PDB entry 9OB5 | X-ray diffraction, 2.10 A resolution | chains A and B

[Chain A]
Name: Cyclin-dependent kinase 2
Source organism: Homo sapiens
Notes: EC 2.7.11.22
UniProtKB: P24941 (CDK2_HUMAN); numbering as in UniProt (aligned over 1-298)
Chain sequence (301 residues; numbered -2 to 298; the number before each row is that of its first residue; numbers below 1 keep their minus sign (Ser-2 is residue -2)):
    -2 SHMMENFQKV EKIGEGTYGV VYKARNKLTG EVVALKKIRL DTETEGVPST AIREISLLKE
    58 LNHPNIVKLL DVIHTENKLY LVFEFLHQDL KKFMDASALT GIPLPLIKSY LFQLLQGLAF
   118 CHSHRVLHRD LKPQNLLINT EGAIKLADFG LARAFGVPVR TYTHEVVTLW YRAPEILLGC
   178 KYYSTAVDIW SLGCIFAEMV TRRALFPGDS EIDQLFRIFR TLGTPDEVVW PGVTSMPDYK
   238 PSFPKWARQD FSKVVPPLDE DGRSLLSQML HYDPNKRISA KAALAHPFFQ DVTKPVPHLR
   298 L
Disordered / not traced: -2 to 0
Construct notes: expression tag (-2 to 0)
Modified residues: Thr160 (phosphothreonine; TPO)
Residues lining bound ligands: A1CAG ((1R,3R)-3-{3-[3-(pyridin-3-yl)propanamido]-1H-pyrazol-5-yl}cyclopentyl (1-methylcyclopropyl)carbamate): Glu8, Lys9, Ile10, Tyr15, Val18, Lys20, Ala31, Lys33, Glu51, Val64, Phe80, Glu81, Phe82, Leu83, His84, Gln85, Asp86, Gln131, Asn132, Leu134, Ala144, Asp145
Swiss-Prot annotation at these positions:
  - active site: Asp127 (Proton acceptor)
  - binding site (ATP): Ile10 to Val18, Lys33, Glu81 to Leu83, Asp86, Lys129 to Asn132, Asp145
  - binding site (Mg(2+)): Asn132, Asp145
  - site (CDK7 binding): Lys9, Lys88, Lys89, Leu166
  - modified residue: Met1 (N-acetylmethionine), Lys6 (N6-acetyllysine), Thr14 (Phosphothreonine), Tyr15 (Phosphotyrosine), Tyr19 (Phosphotyrosine), Thr160 (Phosphothreonine)
  - natural variant: Pro45 (P45L: In a glioblastoma multiforme sample)
  - mutagenesis: Lys9 (K9F: Reduced phosphorylation by CAK), Thr14 (T14A: 2-fold increase in activity), Tyr15 (Y15F: 2-fold increase in activity), Lys88 to Lys89 (Reduced phosphorylation by CAK), Thr160 (T160A: Abolishes activity), Leu166 (L166R: Reduced phosphorylation by CAK and reduced kinase activity)

[Chain B]
Name: G1/S-specific cyclin-E1
Source organism: Homo sapiens
UniProtKB: P24864 (CCNE1_HUMAN); residues 96-378 here = UniProt positions 96-378
Chain sequence (285 residues; row label = number of the first residue in the row):
    94 GSIIAPSRGS PLPVLSWANR EEVWKIMLNK EKTYLRDQHF LEQHPLLQPK MRAILLDWLM
   154 EVCEVYKLHR ETFYLAQDFF DRYMATQENV VKTLLQLIGI SSLFIAAKLE EIYPPKLHQF
   214 AYVTDGACSG DEILTMELMI MKALKWRLSP LTIVSWLNVY MQVAYLNDLH EVLLPQYPQQ
   274 IFIQIAELLD LCVLDVDCLE FPYGILAASA LYHFSSSELM QKVSGYQWCD IENCVKWMVP
   334 FAMVIRETGS SKLKHFRGVA DEDAHNIQTH RDSLDLLDKA RAKKA
Disordered / not traced: 94-101, 376-378
Construct notes: expression tag (94-95)
Swiss-Prot annotation at these positions:
  - modified residue: Ser103 (Phosphoserine)

[How chain A and chain B interact]
Pairs across the interface (68):
  Leu37(A) with Leu231(B), hydrophobic
  Thr41(A) with Leu210(B); Leu227(B)
  Glu42(A) with Phe197(B); Lys201(B), hydrogen bond (backbone-side chain); Lys209(B); Leu210(B), hydrogen bond (side chain-backbone)
  Gly43(A) with Leu227(B); Glu230(B)
  Val44(A) with Lys201(B), hydrogen bond (backbone-side chain); Glu230(B), hydrogen bond (backbone-side chain); Leu231(B), hydrophobic; Met234(B), hydrophobic
  Ser46(A) with Lys201(B)
  Ile49(A) with Lys201(B); Leu202(B), hydrophobic; Met234(B), hydrophobic; Leu241(B), hydrophobic
  Arg50(A) with Leu202(B), hydrogen bond (side chain-backbone); Glu204(B)
  Ile52(A) with Trp239(B), hydrophobic
  Ser53(A) with Trp239(B); Ser242(B), hydrogen bond
  Lys56(A) with Lys238(B); Trp239(B); Arg240(B)
  Glu57(A) with Lys123(B), salt bridge; Tyr127(B), hydrogen bond; Arg240(B), salt bridge
  Val69(A) with Trp239(B)
  His71(A) with Leu231(B); Lys235(B), hydrogen bond
  His119(A) with Trp110(B)
  Ser120(A) with Val116(B); Ile119(B)
  His121(A) with Ile119(B)
  Arg122(A) with Val116(B); Leu244(B)
  Arg150(A) with Glu203(B), salt bridge
  Phe152(A) with Trp110(B), hydrophobic; Leu266(B), hydrophobic
  Gly153(A) with Leu266(B)
  Val154(A) with Asn251(B); Val252(B), hydrogen bond (backbone-backbone); Val265(B)
  Pro155(A) with Asn251(B); Gln255(B); Val265(B); Leu266(B); Leu267(B); Pro268(B)
  Val156(A) with Leu266(B), hydrogen bond (backbone-backbone); Pro268(B)
  Arg157(A) with His162(B); Glu203(B), salt bridge; Asp356(B)
  Tyr159(A) with Ile205(B)
  Thr160(A) with Ile205(B)
  His161(A) with Tyr206(B)
  Lys178(A) with Glu355(B), salt bridge
  Tyr179(A) with Leu267(B), hydrophobic; Pro268(B)
  Ser181(A) with Leu266(B)
  Thr182(A) with Trp110(B)
  Ser276(A) with Ser109(B), hydrogen bond (side chain-backbone); Trp110(B)
  Lys278(A) with Ala111(B); Asn112(B)
Interface residues without a listed pair, chain A (39 interface residues in all): Glu40, Leu54, Leu76, Thr158, Asn272
Interface residues without a listed pair, chain B (45 interface residues in all): Glu115, Met120, Ile198, Pro208, Glu264, Tyr270, Asn359

[Summary]
39 residues of chain A face 45 of chain B across their interface, with 11 hydrogen bonds and 5 salt bridges.
Polar pairs include Glu57(A)-Lys123(B), Glu57(A)-Arg240(B) and Arg150(A)-Glu203(B). Chain A binds compound
A1CAG.
Chain A is Cyclin-dependent kinase 2 and chain B is G1/S-specific cyclin-E1, both from Homo sapiens; the
structure, CDK2/CyclinE bound to compound 20 with P-loop in the EE and CC conformations, was determined by
X-ray diffraction.
